1BJ5 - chain A; structure by X-ray diffraction, 2.50 A resolution.

[Chain A]
Molecule: Human serum albumin
From: Homo sapiens
Reference sequence: P02768 (ALBU_HUMAN); residues 1-585 here correspond to UniProt positions 25-609 (UniProt number = residue number + 24)
Chain sequence (585 residues; row label = number of the first residue in the row):
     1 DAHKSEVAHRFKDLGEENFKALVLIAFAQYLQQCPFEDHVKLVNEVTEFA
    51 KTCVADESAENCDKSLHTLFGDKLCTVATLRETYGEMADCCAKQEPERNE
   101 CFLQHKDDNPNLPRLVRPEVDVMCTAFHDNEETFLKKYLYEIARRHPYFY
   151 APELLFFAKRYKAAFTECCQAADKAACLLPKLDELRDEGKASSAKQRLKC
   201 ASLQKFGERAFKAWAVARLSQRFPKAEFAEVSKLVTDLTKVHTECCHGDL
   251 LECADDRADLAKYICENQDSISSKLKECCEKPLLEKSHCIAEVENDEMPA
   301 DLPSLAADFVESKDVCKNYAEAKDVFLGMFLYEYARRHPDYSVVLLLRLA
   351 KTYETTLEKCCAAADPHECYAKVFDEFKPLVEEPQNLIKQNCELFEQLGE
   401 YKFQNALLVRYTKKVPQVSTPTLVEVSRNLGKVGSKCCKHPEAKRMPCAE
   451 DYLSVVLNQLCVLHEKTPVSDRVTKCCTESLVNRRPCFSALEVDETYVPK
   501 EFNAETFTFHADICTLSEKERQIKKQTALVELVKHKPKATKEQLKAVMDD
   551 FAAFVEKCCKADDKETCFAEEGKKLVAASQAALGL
Disordered / not traced: 1-2, 585
UniProt features mapped onto this chain:
  - binding site (Cu cation): H3
  - binding site (Ca(2+)): E6, D13, E244, D249, E252, D255, D259
  - binding site (Zn(2+)): H67, H247, D249
  - binding site ((4Z,15Z)-bilirubin IXalpha): K240
  - site: K4 (Not glycated), K20 (Not glycated), K41 (Not glycated), K64 (Not glycated), K73 (Not glycated), K93 (Not glycated), K106 (Not glycated), K136 (Not glycated), K159 (Not glycated), K174 (Not glycated), K181 (Not glycated), K190 (Not glycated), K195 (Not glycated), K199 (Aspirin-acetylated lysine), K205 (Not glycated), K212 (Not glycated), K240 (Not glycated), K262 (Not glycated), K274 (Not glycated), K286 (Not glycated) and 18 more in UniProt
  - modified residue: S5 (Phosphoserine), S58 (Phosphoserine), S65 (Phosphoserine), T83 (Phosphothreonine), K205 (N6-succinyllysine), S273 (Phosphoserine), S419 (Phosphoserine), T420 (Phosphothreonine), T422 (Phosphothreonine), K436 (N6-succinyllysine), S489 (Phosphoserine), K519 (N6-succinyllysine), K534 (N6-methyllysine), K564 (N6-succinyllysine)
  - glycosylation: K12 (N-linked (Glc) (glycation) lysine), K51 (N-linked (Glc) (glycation) lysine), K137 (N-linked (Glc) (glycation) lysine), K162 (N-linked (Glc) (glycation) lysine), K199 (N-linked (Glc) (glycation) lysine), K225 (N-linked (Glc) (glycation) lysine), K233 (N-linked (Glc) (glycation) lysine), K276 (N-linked (Glc) (glycation) lysine), K281 (N-linked (Glc) (glycation) lysine), K313 (N-linked (Glc) (glycation) lysine), K317 (N-linked (Glc) (glycation) lysine), N318 (N-linked (GlcNAc...) asparagine), K323 (N-linked (Glc) (glycation) lysine), K351 (N-linked (Glc) (glycation) lysine), K378 (N-linked (Glc) (glycation) lysine), K413 (N-linked (Glc) (glycation) lysine), K439 (N-linked (Glc) (glycation) lysine), K444 (N-linked (Glc) (glycation) lysine), D494 (N-linked (GlcNAc...) asparagine), K525 (N-linked (Glc) (glycation) lysine) and 4 more in UniProt
Disulfides: C53-C62, C75-C91, C90-C101, C124-C169, C168-C177, C200-C246, C245-C253, C265-C279, C278-C289, C316-C361, C360-C369, C392-C438, C437-C448, C461-C477, C476-C487, C514-C559, C558-C567

[In short]
Curated annotation (UniProt) lists Cu cation-binding residue H3, 7 Ca2+-binding residues, 3 Zn2+-binding
residues and (4Z,15Z)-bilirubin IXalpha-binding residue K240.
Chain A is Human serum albumin (Homo sapiens); the structure, Human serum albumin complexed with myristic
acid, was determined by X-ray diffraction, deposited together with 1BKE.
